6CMN - chains A and D; structure by X-ray diffraction, 1.80 A resolution.

# Chain A
Name: TAR-Binding Protein 6.7
From: Oryctolagus cuniculus
UniProtKB: G1TM83 (G1TM83_RABIT); residue numbers follow UniProt; this construct covers 1-98
Sequence (119 residues; row label = number of the first residue in the row; numbers below 1 keep their minus sign (Met-20 is residue -20)):
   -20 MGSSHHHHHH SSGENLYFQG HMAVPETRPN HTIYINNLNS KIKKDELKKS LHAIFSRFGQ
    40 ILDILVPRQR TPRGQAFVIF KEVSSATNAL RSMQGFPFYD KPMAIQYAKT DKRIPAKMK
Unresolved in the structure: -20 to 4, 96-98
Differences from the reference sequence: expression tag (-20 to 0); engineered mutation Ser19 (Glu in G1TM83), His31 (Tyr in G1TM83), Arg36 (Gln in G1TM83), Pro46 (Ser in G1TM83), Gln48 (Ser in G1TM83), Arg49 (Leu in G1TM83), Thr50 (Lys in G1TM83), Pro51 (Met in G1TM83), Ala83 (Arg in G1TM83), Lys91 (Ser in G1TM83), Arg92 (Asp in G1TM83), Pro94 (Ile in G1TM83)
What the authors report for this chain:
  - binding site for Trans-Activation Response RNA Element (chain D): Tyr13, Arg47, Arg49, Arg52, Gln54
  - mutagenesis - R47A, R47K, R49A, R52A: decreased binding to Trans-Activation Response RNA Element (chain D)
  - conformationally variable residues (loop rearrangement): Pro46 to Pro51, Lys91 to Ala95

# Chain D
Molecule: Trans-Activation Response RNA Element
Sequence (27 nucleotides; numbered 18 to 44; the number before each row is that of its first residue):
    18 GCAGAUCUGA GCCUGGGAGC UCUCUGC

# How chain A and chain D interact
Residue-residue contacts (25; chain A residue first):
  Tyr13(A) with A35(D), stacking on the base
  Asn15(A) with A35(D), phosphate contact
  Lys20(A) with C24(D), hydrogen bond to the base
  Lys22(A) with U25(D), hydrogen bond to the base
  Lys23(A) with A22(D), salt bridge to the phosphate
  Arg47(A) with A22(D), base contact; U23(D), salt bridge to the phosphate; G26(D), hydrogen bond to the base
  Gln48(A) with U23(D), base contact; G36(D), hydrogen bond to the phosphate
  Arg49(A) with U23(D), base contact; A27(D), base contact; G28(D), salt bridge to the phosphate; C29(D), base contact; C37(D), base contact
  Pro51(A) with C24(D), sugar contact
  Arg52(A) with G34(D), hydrogen bond to the base; G36(D), hydrogen bond to the base
  Gln54(A) with G34(D), hydrogen bond to the sugar; A35(D), sugar contact
  Phe56(A) with A35(D), base contact
  Gln85(A) with A35(D), hydrogen bond to the base
  Tyr86(A) with A35(D), hydrogen bond to the base
  Ala87(A) with A35(D), base contact
  Lys88(A) with A35(D), hydrogen bond to the base
Other interface residues (no listed pair), chain A (17 interface residues in all): Thr6

# Overview
17 residues of chain A face 12 of chain D across their interface, with 10 hydrogen bonds, 3 salt bridges and 1
aromatic stacking contact. Among the polar pairs are Lys20(A)-C24(D), Lys22(A)-U25(D) and Arg47(A)-G26(D). The
paper reports a binding site for Trans-Activation Response RNA Element (chain D) at Tyr13(A), Arg47(A) and
Arg49(A) among others; R47A, R47K and R49A of chain A, among others, reduce binding to Trans-Activation
Response RNA Element (chain D).
Here chain A is TAR-Binding Protein 6.7 (Oryctolagus cuniculus) and chain D is Trans-Activation Response RNA
Element. Entry 6CMN (Co-Crystal Structure of HIV-1 TAR Bound to Lab-Evolved RRM TBP6.7) was determined by
X-ray diffraction.
